Entry 8TT3 (electron microscopy, 3.40 A resolution); this record covers chains D and L of the 12 polymer chains in the assembly.

Chain D:
Name: Transport permease protein
From: Caldimonas thermodepolymerans
UniProtKB: A0A2S5T447 (A0A2S5T447_9BURK); residues 4-271 here correspond to UniProt positions 2-269 (UniProt number = residue number - 2)
Amino-acid sequence (274 residues; each row starts with the number of its first residue; numbers below 1 keep their minus sign (Met-2 is residue -2)):
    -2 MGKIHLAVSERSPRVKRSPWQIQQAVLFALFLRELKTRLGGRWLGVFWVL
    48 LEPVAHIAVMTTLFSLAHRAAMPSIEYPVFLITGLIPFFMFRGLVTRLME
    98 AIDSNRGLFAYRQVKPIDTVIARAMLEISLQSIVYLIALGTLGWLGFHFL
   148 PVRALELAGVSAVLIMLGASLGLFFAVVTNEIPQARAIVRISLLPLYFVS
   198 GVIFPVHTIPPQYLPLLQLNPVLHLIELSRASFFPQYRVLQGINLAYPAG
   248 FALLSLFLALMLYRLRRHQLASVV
Not modelled in the structure: -2 to 13, 270-271
Construct notes: initiating methionine (-2); expression tag (-1 to 3)
Residues lining bound ligands: KJ9 ((2R,5S,8S)-2,5-dihydroxy-5,10-dioxo-8-[(undecanoyloxy)methyl]-4,6,9-trioxa-5lambda~5~-phosphahenicosan-1-yl 3-deoxy-alpha-L-altro-oct-2-ulopyranosidonic acid): Gln181, Ala184, Ile185, Ile188, Ser189, Leu191, Pro192, Phe195
From the paper describing this entry:
  - binding site for KJ9: Arg94, Gln181, Arg187
  - mutagenesis - R89K: decreased stability

Chain L:
Name: Capsular biosynthesis protein
From: Caldimonas thermodepolymerans
UniProtKB: A0A2S5T4A0 (A0A2S5T4A0_9BURK); residues 3-371 here correspond to UniProt positions 2-370 (UniProt number = residue number - 1)
Amino-acid sequence (390 residues; each row starts with the number of its first residue; numbers below 1 keep their minus sign (Met-2 is residue -2)):
    -2 MGKIHMKLVSRLTAKRLQWALVYLPMLVATVYFLVFSADRYVSESVITVR
    48 QTSSNAPTGGMSGAALLLAGLTPASREDTCYLQTYIHSMGLLQKLDQQLK
    98 LREHFGTPLRDPLFRLWGGTSQEWFLEYYRSRVEVLMDDICGLLTVRVQG
   148 FEPEFAQALNRAILEESERFVNELSHRMAREQGQFAEAELERATARLQEA
   198 KRQLIAFQAKHKLLDPLAQAQATGTLTAELQAALTRQEAELRNALTYLNE
   248 DSYQVKALRSQINALRQQIDEERLRATAGKNGDRINAVAAEFHDLQLQVG
   298 FAEDAYKLALAAVESARIEATRKLKSLVVVEPPVLPEIAEYPRRWYNLAT
   348 LLVVCCLIYGVVSLVVATIRDHQDGSGSGSHHHHHHHHHH
Not modelled in the structure: -2 to 3, 51-70, 191-301, 372-387
Construct notes: initiating methionine (-2); expression tag (-1 to 2, 372-387); conflict Cys77 (Leu76 in A0A2S5T4A0), Cys138 (Ser137 in A0A2S5T4A0)

How chain D and chain L interact:
Pairs across the interface (8; chain D residue first):
  Met258(D) - Leu361(L)  hydrophobic
  Met258(D) - Val362(L)  hydrophobic
  Met258(D) - Thr365(L)
  Leu259(D) - Leu361(L)  hydrophobic
  Arg261(D) - Asp368(L)
  Leu262(D) - Ala364(L)  hydrophobic
  Leu262(D) - Thr365(L)
  Arg264(D) - Asp368(L)  salt bridge
Also at the interface, not in a pair above, chain D (6 interface residues in all): Phe254

Summary:
Chain D and chain L form an interface of 6 and 5 residues respectively; the contacts include 1 salt bridge.
The salt-bridged pair is Arg264(D)-Asp368(L). Ligands of chain D: compound KJ9. The paper reports a binding
site for KJ9 at Arg94(D), Gln181(D) and Arg187(D); R89K of chain D reduces stability.
Chain D is Transport permease protein and chain L is Capsular biosynthesis protein, both from Caldimonas
thermodepolymerans; the structure, S. thermodepolymerans KpsM-KpsE in Glycolipid 2 state with rigid body
fitted KpsT, was determined by electron microscopy together with 8TSH, 8TSI, 8TSL, 8TSW and 8TUN from the same
study.
